2R3U - chains B and C of the 3 polymer chains in the assembly; structure by X-ray diffraction, 2.60 A resolution.

Chain B (and C):
Molecule: Protease degS
Organism: Escherichia coli
Notes: EC 3.4.21.-; chain C of this document is another copy of the same molecule, construct and numbering; everything in this record applies to it too
UniProtKB: P0AEE3 (DEGS_ECOLI); numbering as in UniProt (aligned over 43-252)
Sequence (211 residues; row label = number of the first residue in the row):
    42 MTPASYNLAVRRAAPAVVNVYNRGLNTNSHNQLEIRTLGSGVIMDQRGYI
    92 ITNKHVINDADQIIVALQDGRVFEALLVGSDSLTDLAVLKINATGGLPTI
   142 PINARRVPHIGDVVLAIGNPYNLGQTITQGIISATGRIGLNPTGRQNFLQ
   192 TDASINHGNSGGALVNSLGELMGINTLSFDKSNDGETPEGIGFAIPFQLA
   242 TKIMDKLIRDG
Not modelled in the structure: 65-78, 223-224 (chain C: 65-73, 178-187, 222-227, 252)
Construct notes: initiating methionine (42)
Swiss-Prot annotation at these positions:
  - active site (Charge relay system): His96, Asp126, Ser201
  - binding site (substrate): Thr184
What the authors report for this chain:
  - catalytic residues: His96, Asp126, Ser201
  - mutagenesis - D122A: increased binding to all analyzed peptides
  - mutagenesis - D122A: abolished catalytic activity on RseA substrate
  - mutagenesis - Y162A: unchanged binding to OMP-derived peptides
  - mutagenesis - Y162A: abolished catalytic activity (RseA cleavage assay) (citing earlier work)

Chain B / chain C interface:
Pairs across the interface (44):
  Arg147(B) - Met42(C)  hydrogen bond (side chain-backbone)
  Arg147(B) - Pro44(C)
  His150(B) - Asn48(C)
  Ile151(B) - Asn48(C)  hydrogen bond (backbone-side chain)
  Ile151(B) - Val51(C)
  Ile151(B) - Ile168(C)  hydrophobic
  Gly152(B) - Ser46(C)
  Gly152(B) - Tyr47(C)  hydrogen bond (backbone-backbone)
  Asp153(B) - Ala45(C)
  Asp153(B) - Ser46(C)  hydrogen bond
  Val154(B) - Ala45(C)  hydrogen bond (backbone-backbone)
  Val154(B) - Tyr47(C)  hydrophobic
  Gln170(B) - Gln170(C)
  Ile172(B) - Leu156(C)  hydrophobic
  Ile172(B) - Ile168(C)
  Ile172(B) - Gln170(C)
  Ser174(B) - Thr167(C)
  Ser174(B) - Ile168(C)  hydrogen bond (side chain-backbone)
  Arg178(B) - Leu164(C)  hydrogen bond (side chain-backbone)
  Arg178(B) - Gly165(C)
  Arg178(B) - Gln166(C)  hydrogen bond (side chain-backbone)
  Arg178(B) - Thr167(C)
  Pro183(B) - Tyr162(C)
  Pro183(B) - Asn163(C)
  Pro183(B) - Leu164(C)  hydrophobic
  Gln191(B) - Leu164(C)
  Gln191(B) - Thr167(C)
  Asp193(B) - Thr169(C)
  Asp193(B) - Gln170(C)  hydrogen bond (side chain-backbone)
  Asn207(B) - Pro44(C)
  Ser208(B) - Pro44(C)
  Ser208(B) - Ala45(C)  hydrogen bond (side chain-backbone)
  Leu209(B) - Met42(C)  hydrophobic
  Glu227(B) - Tyr162(C)  hydrogen bond (backbone-side chain)
  Thr228(B) - Tyr162(C)
  Thr228(B) - Thr228(C)
  Pro229(B) - Tyr162(C)
  Pro229(B) - Asn197(C)
  Glu230(B) - Ser195(C)  hydrogen bond
  Glu230(B) - Asn197(C)  hydrogen bond (backbone-side chain)
  Glu230(B) - Gly231(C)  hydrogen bond (side chain-backbone)
  Gly231(B) - Ser195(C)
  Ile232(B) - Leu164(C)  hydrophobic
  Ile232(B) - Asn197(C)
Also at the interface, not in a pair above, chain B (26 interface residues in all): Tyr47, Asn182, Phe220, Phe234
Also at the interface, not in a pair above, chain C (26 interface residues in all): Thr43, Pro161, Asp193, Ile196, Glu230

Overview:
Chain B and chain C each contribute 26 residues to their interface; the contacts include 14 hydrogen bonds.
Polar pairs include Arg147(B)-Met42(C), Ile151(B)-Asn48(C) and Asp153(B)-Ser46(C). UniProt lists 3 active-site
residues and substrate-binding residue Thr184(B) on chain B. From the paper: catalytic residues His96(B),
Asp126(B) and Ser201(B); D122A of chain B increases binding to all analyzed peptides.
Both chains are Protease degS (Escherichia coli). Entry 2R3U (Crystal structure of the PDZ deletion mutant of
DegS) was determined by X-ray diffraction (same publication as 2R3Y).
